Entry 6JB8 (X-ray diffraction, 1.65 A resolution); this record covers chains A and B.

[Chain A]
Name: Nanobody D3-L11
From: Camelus dromedarius
Notes: antibody fragment or engineered binder
Amino-acid sequence (136 residues; row label = number of the first residue in the row):
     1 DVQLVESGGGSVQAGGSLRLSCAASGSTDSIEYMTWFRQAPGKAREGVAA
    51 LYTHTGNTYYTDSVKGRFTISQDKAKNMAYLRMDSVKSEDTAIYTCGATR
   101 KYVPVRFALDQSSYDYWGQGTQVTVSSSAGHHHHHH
Unresolved in the structure: 1, 127-136
Bound ions: Na+: Ser-27, Ser-30
From the paper describing this entry:
  - mutagenesis - K101A (1.4-fold): increased binding to Lysozyme C (chain B)
  - mutagenesis - K101A: decreased stability

[Chain B]
Name: Lysozyme C
From: Gallus gallus
Notes: EC 3.2.1.17
Reference sequence: P00698 (LYSC_CHICK); residues 1-129 here correspond to UniProt positions 19-147 (UniProt number = residue number + 18)
Amino-acid sequence (129 residues; row label = number of the first residue in the row):
     1 KVFGRCELAAAMKRHGLDNYRGYSLGNWVCAAKFESNFNTQATNRNTDGS
    51 TDYGILQINSRWWCNDGRTPGSRNLCNIPCSALLSSDITASVNCAKKIVS
   101 DGNGMNAWVAWRNRCKGTDVQAWIRGCRL
Disulfides: Cys-6/Cys-127, Cys-30/Cys-115, Cys-64/Cys-80, Cys-76/Cys-94
Bound ions: Na+ site 1: Gln-57 (together with glycerol); Na+ site 2: Ser-60, Cys-64, Ser-72, Arg-73
Swiss-Prot annotation at these positions:
  - active site: Glu-35, Asp-52
  - binding site (substrate): Asp-101

[How chain A and chain B interact]
Residue-residue contacts (37; chain A residue first):
  Asp-29(A) with Arg-112(B), hydrogen bond (backbone-side chain)
  Glu-32(A) with Val-109(B); Arg-112(B), salt bridge
  Tyr-33(A) with Asn-103(B)
  Tyr-52(A) with Asn-103(B); Asn-106(B), hydrogen bond (side chain-backbone); Arg-112(B)
  His-54(A) with Asn-106(B); Arg-112(B), hydrogen bond; Lys-116(B), hydrogen bond (backbone-side chain)
  Thr-55(A) with Asn-103(B), hydrogen bond; Asn-106(B)
  Asn-57(A) with Gly-102(B), hydrogen bond (side chain-backbone); Asn-103(B), hydrogen bond
  Tyr-59(A) with Asn-103(B), hydrogen bond
  Lys-101(A) with Asn-46(B), hydrogen bond; Asp-52(B), salt bridge; Asn-59(B)
  Tyr-102(A) with Trp-62(B), hydrogen bond (backbone-side chain); Asp-101(B), hydrogen bond; Asn-103(B), hydrogen bond; Ala-107(B), hydrophobic
  Val-103(A) with Trp-62(B), hydrophobic
  Pro-104(A) with Trp-62(B); Trp-63(B), hydrophobic; Leu-75(B), hydrophobic; Asp-101(B)
  Val-105(A) with Asp-101(B), hydrogen bond (backbone-side chain); Asn-103(B)
  Arg-106(A) with Leu-75(B); Lys-97(B)
  Phe-107(A) with Trp-62(B), hydrophobic; Arg-73(B)
  Ser-112(A) with Arg-61(B), hydrogen bond (backbone-side chain)
  Ser-113(A) with Arg-61(B); Trp-62(B)
  Asp-115(A) with Arg-61(B), salt bridge
Other interface residues (no listed pair), chain A (20 interface residues in all): Ser-30, Tyr-114
Other interface residues (no listed pair), chain B (18 interface residues in all): Asn-113
From the paper, about this interface:
  - hot spots on chain A (mutagenesis) - E32A, Y52A (>100-fold), H54A, T55A, Y102A (2,300-fold), P104A (>100-fold), R106A, F107A: decreased binding to Lysozyme C (chain B)

[Summary]
20 residues of chain A face 18 of chain B across their interface; the contacts include 14 hydrogen bonds and 3
salt bridges. Polar contacts include Glu-32(A)/Arg-112(B), Lys-101(A)/Asp-52(B) and Asp-115(A)/Arg-61(B). From
the paper: E32A, Y52A and H54A of chain A, among others, reduce binding to Lysozyme C (chain B); K101A of
chain A increases binding to Lysozyme C (chain B); 9 substitutions were tested in all.
Here chain A is Nanobody D3-L11 (Camelus dromedarius) and chain B is Lysozyme C (Gallus gallus). Entry 6JB8
(Crystal structure of nanobody D3-L11 in complex with hen egg-white lysozyme) was determined by X-ray
diffraction, deposited together with 6JB2, 6JB5 and 6JB9.
